PDB entry 7M2U | electron microscopy, 8.20 A resolution (very low resolution: no residue pairs are listed; an interface is given only as per-side residue counts) | chains 1 and 4 of the 11 polymer chains in the assembly

== Chain 1 ==
Name: General transcription and DNA repair factor IIH subunit TFB1
From: Saccharomyces cerevisiae (strain ATCC 204508 / S288c)
UniProt: P32776 (TFB1_YEAST); numbering as in UniProt (aligned over 1-642)
Chain sequence (642 residues; each row starts with the number of its first residue):
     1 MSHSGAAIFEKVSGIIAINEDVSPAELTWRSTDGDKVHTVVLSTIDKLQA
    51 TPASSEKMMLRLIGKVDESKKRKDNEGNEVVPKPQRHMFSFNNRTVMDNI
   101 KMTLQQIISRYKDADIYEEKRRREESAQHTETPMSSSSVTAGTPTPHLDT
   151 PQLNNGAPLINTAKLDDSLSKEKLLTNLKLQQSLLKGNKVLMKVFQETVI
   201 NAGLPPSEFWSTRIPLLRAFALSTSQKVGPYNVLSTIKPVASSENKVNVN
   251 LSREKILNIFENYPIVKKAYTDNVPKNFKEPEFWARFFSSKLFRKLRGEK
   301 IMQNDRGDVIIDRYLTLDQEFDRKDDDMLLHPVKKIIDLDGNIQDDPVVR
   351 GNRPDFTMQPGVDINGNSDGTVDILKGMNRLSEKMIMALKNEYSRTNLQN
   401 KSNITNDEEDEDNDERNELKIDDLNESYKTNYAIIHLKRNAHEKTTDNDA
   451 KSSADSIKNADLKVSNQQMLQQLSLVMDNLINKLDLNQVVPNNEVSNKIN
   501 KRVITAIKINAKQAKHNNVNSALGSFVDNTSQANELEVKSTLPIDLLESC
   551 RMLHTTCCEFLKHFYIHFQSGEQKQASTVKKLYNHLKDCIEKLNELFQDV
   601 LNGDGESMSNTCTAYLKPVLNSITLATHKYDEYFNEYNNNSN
Disordered / not traced: 1-167, 356-367, 394-464, 520-536, 568-572, 640-642
UniProt features mapped onto this chain:
  - modified residue: Thr-150 (Phosphothreonine)

== Chain 4 ==
Name: General transcription and DNA repair factor IIH subunit TFB4
From: Saccharomyces cerevisiae (strain ATCC 204508 / S288c)
UniProt: Q12004 (TFB4_YEAST); residue numbers follow UniProt; this construct covers 1-338
Chain sequence (338 residues; each row starts with the number of its first residue):
     1 MDAISDPTFKHARSRKQVTEESPSLLTVIIEIAPKLWTTFDEEGNEKGSI
    51 IKVLEALIVFLNAHLAFNSANKVAVIAAYSQGIKYLYPESTSALKASESE
   101 NKTRSDLKIINSDMYRRFRNVDETLVEEIYKLFELEKKQIEQNSQRSTLA
   151 GAMSAGLTYVNRISKESVTTSLKSRLLVLTCGSGSSKDEIFQYIPIMNCI
   201 FSATKMKCPIDVVKIGGSKESTFLQQTTDATNGVYLHVESTEGLIQYLAT
   251 AMFIDPSLRPIIVKPNHGSVDFRTSCYLTGRVVAVGFICSVCLCVLSIIP
   301 PGNKCPACDSQFDEHVIAKLKRKPVVPRLKAKKKVTKP
Disordered / not traced: 1-21, 95-112, 324-338
UniProt features mapped onto this chain:
  - zinc finger: Cys-289 to Cys-308 (C4-type)
  - modified residue: Met-1 (N-acetylmethionine)
Bound ions: Zn2+: Cys-289, Cys-292, Cys-305, Cys-308

== Chain 1 / chain 4 interface ==
At this resolution (8 A) residue pairs are not listed: 25 residues of chain 1 and 23 of chain 4 lie at the interface.

== In short ==
The interface between chain 1 and chain 4 involves 25 residues on one side and 23 on the other. Cys-289(4),
Cys-292(4), Cys-305(4) and Cys-308(4) form the Zn2+ site.
Here chain 1 is General transcription and DNA repair factor IIH subunit TFB1 and chain 4 is General
transcription and DNA repair factor IIH subunit TFB4, both from Saccharomyces cerevisiae (strain ATCC 204508 /
S288c). Entry 7M2U (Nucleotide Excision Repair complex TFIIH Rad4-33) was determined by electron microscopy
together with 7K01 and 7K04 from the same study.
